Entry 7YMI (electron microscopy, 3.30 A resolution); this record covers chains 2 and 7 of the 40 polymer chains in the assembly.

# Chain 2
Name: High light inducible protein
From: Acaryochloris marina MBIC11017
UniProtKB: B0C3E5 (B0C3E5_ACAM1); residue numbers follow UniProt; this construct covers 1-352
Sequence (352 residues; numbered 1 to 352; the number before each row is that of its first residue):
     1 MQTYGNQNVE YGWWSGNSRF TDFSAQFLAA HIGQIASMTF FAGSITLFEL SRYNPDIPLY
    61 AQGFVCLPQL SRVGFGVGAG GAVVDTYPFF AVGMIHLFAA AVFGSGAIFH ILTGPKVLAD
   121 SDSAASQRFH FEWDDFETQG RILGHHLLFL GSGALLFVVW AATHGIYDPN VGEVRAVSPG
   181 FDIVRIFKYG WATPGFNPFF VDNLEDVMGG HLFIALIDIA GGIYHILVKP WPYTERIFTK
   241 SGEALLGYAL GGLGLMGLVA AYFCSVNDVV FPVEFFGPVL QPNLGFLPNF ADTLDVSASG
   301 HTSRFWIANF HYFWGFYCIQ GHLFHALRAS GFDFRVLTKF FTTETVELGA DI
Not modelled in the structure: 350-352
Ion coordination: chlorophyll d Mg (4 sites), coordinated by Asn17, Gln34, Trp191, Phe286
Ligand contacts:
  - chlorophyll d (CL7), molecule 1: Met1, Tyr11, Trp14, Ser15, Asn17, Ser18, Glu243, Leu246, Leu250, Tyr317, Cys318, Gly321, Phe324, His325, Arg328
  - chlorophyll d (CL7), molecule 2: Met1, Asn17, Ser18, Phe20, Thr21, Phe27, His31, Gln34, Ile35, Met38, Phe131, Trp133, Ile142, His146, Leu150, Gly242, Glu243, Leu245, Leu246, Ala249, Leu250, Leu253
  - chlorophyll d (CL7), molecule 3: Trp13, Gly16, Asn17, Arg19, Phe20, Gln26, Ala30, Gln34, Ile108, Ile111, Leu112
  - chlorophyll d (CL7), molecule 4: Asn17, Gln34, Ser37, Met38, Phe41, Leu253, Trp314, Tyr317
  - chlorophyll d (CL7), molecule 5: Phe27, Leu28, His31, Ile32, Ile35, Val92, Ile95, His96, Ala99, Phe103, Phe129, Phe131, Ile142, His145, His146, Phe149
  - chlorophyll d (CL7), molecule 6: Leu28, Ile32, Val102, Phe103, Gly106, Phe109, His110, Thr113, Leu118, Ser123, Ser126, Phe129
  - chlorophyll d (CL7), molecule 7: Ile35, Met38, Thr39, Phe41, Ala42, Thr46, Cys66, Gln69, Leu70, Arg72, Val73, Phe75, Val92, His96, Phe103, Leu253, Met256
  - chlorophyll d (CL7), molecule 8: Ser37, Phe40, Phe41, Ser44, Phe48, Leu97
  - chlorophyll d (CL7), molecule 9: Phe41, Gln69, Phe149, Leu150, Ser152, Gly153, Leu156, Leu253, Met256, Gly257, Ala260, Cys264, Phe271, Ile307, His311, Trp314, Gly315, Cys318
  - chlorophyll d (CL7), molecule 10: Phe41, Ile45, Phe48, Arg52, Gly63, Phe64, Val65, Trp306, Ile307, Phe310, His311, Trp314
  - chlorophyll d (CL7), molecule 11: Arg72, Val73, Leu150, Gly153, Ala154, Phe157, Ile166, Leu204, Val207, His211, Ile214, Asp218, Leu255, Met256, Val259, Ala260, Phe263, Val270, Phe271
  - chlorophyll d (CL7), molecule 12: Phe98, Ala101, Val102, Gly104, Ser105, Ile108, Phe109
  - chlorophyll d (CL7), molecule 13: Arg128, Phe129, Arg141, His145, Leu148, Phe149, Ile223, Ile226, Leu227
  - chlorophyll d (CL7), molecule 14: Phe136, Gln139, Gly140, Ile142, Leu143, His146, Leu147, Leu150, Ile214, Asp218, Tyr233, Phe238, Leu245, Tyr248, Ala249, Leu253, Met256
  - chlorophyll d (CL7), molecule 15: Leu143, Leu147, Ile217, Asp218, Gly221, Tyr224, His225, Val228, Lys229, Pro230, Trp231, Tyr233, Thr234, Phe238
  - chlorophyll d (CL7), molecule 16: Ile186, Phe187, Tyr189, Gly190, Trp191, Pro198, Phe199, Phe213, Leu255, Val259, Phe263
  - chlorophyll d (CL7), molecule 17: Gly190, Trp191, Ala192, Thr193, Pro194
  - chlorophyll d (CL7), molecule 18: Phe238, Thr239, Tyr248, Gly251, Gly252, Leu255, Leu258, Val259, Ile319, His322, Leu323, Ala326, Leu327
  - chlorophyll d (CL7), molecule 19: Leu284, Gly285, Phe286, Leu287, Pro288, Tyr312, Phe316, Leu337, Phe340, Val346
  - chlorophyll d (CL7), molecule 20: Phe316, Tyr317, Gln320, Gly321, Leu323, Phe324, Leu327, Phe334
  - chlorophyll d (CL7), molecule 21: Leu327, Phe332, Phe340, Thr345, Val346, Glu347
  - ZEX ((1R,2S)-4-{(1E,3E,5E,7E,9E,11E,13E,15E,17E)-18-[(4S)-4-hydroxy-2,6,6-trimethylcyclohex-1-en-1-yl]-3,7,12,16-tetramethyloctadeca-1,3,5,7,9,11,13,15,17-nonaen-1-yl}-2,5,5-trimethylcyclohex-3-en-1-ol), molecule 1: Trp14, Ser15, Asn289, Phe305, Trp306, Asn309, Phe310, Phe313, Tyr317
  - ZEX, molecule 2: Ala29, Ala30, Gly33, Ala36, Ser37, Phe40, Leu47, Phe90, Met94, Leu97, Ala100, Ala101, Gly104, Ala107, Ile108, Ile111
  - ZEX, molecule 3: Tyr87, Phe90, Ala91, Met94, Ile95, Phe98, Ala99, Val102, Phe103, Phe129
  - ZEX, molecule 4: Ile186, Tyr189, Pro198, Val201, Asp206, Val207, Gly209, Gly210, His211, Phe213, Ile214, Ile237, Phe238, Leu255
  - ZEX, molecule 5: Ala192, Asn197, Phe199, Tyr262
  - ZEX, molecule 6: Leu258, Tyr262, Pro282, Pro288, Phe290, Tyr312, Phe316
What the authors report for this chain:
  - binding site for 1,2-distearoyl-monogalactosyl-diglyceride: Arg52

# Chain 7
Name: High light inducible protein
From: Acaryochloris marina MBIC11017
UniProtKB: B0C6I0 (B0C6I0_ACAM1); residue numbers follow UniProt; this construct covers 1-349
Sequence (349 residues; each row starts with the number of its first residue):
     1 MQTYGQTDVE YGWWSGNSRF SDYSGQFLAA HNGQIASMCF WAGSFTLFEV SRFNPDLPVY
    61 QQNLVCIPQL ARAGWGVAAG GAVVDTYPYF AIAMIHLVAA AILGAGALYG VTKGPKVLAD
   121 SEFSGAQRFH FEWDDFETQG RILGHHLLFL GAACLLFATW ACTHGVYDPV AGEVRAISPS
   181 LNLVRFFKYG WATPGFNPYF VNNLEDVIGG HFFVSSLYIA GGIWHILVKP WPYTDKIFVK
   241 SGEALLAYAL AGLAFAGFNA AYFCSVNDVV FPVELFGPVL EAKLNVTPYF AETLDASDGG
   301 HTTRFWISNF HYYWAFYCLQ GHLFHALRSY GFDFRRIPRA LASLTPQAN
Not modelled in the structure: 345-349
Ion coordination: chlorophyll d Mg (4 sites), coordinated by Asn17, Trp191, Val286, Gln320
Ligand contacts:
  - chlorophyll d (CL7), molecule 1: Met1, Tyr11, Trp14, Ser15, Gly16, Asn17, Ser18, Glu243, Leu246, Leu250, Tyr317, Cys318, Gln320, Gly321, Phe324, His325, Arg328
  - chlorophyll d (CL7), molecule 2: Met1, Asn17, Phe20, Ser21, Phe27, His31, Gln34, Met38, Phe131, Trp133, Gln139, Ile142, His146, Leu150, Gly242, Glu243, Leu245, Leu246, Ala249, Leu250, Leu253
  - chlorophyll d (CL7), molecule 3: Trp13, Gly16, Asn17, Arg19, Phe20, Gln26, Ala30, Gln34, Leu108, Val111
  - chlorophyll d (CL7), molecule 4: Asn17, Gln34, Ser37, Met38, Trp41, Leu253, Trp314, Tyr317, Cys318
  - chlorophyll d (CL7), molecule 5: Phe27, Leu28, His31, Asn32, Ile35, Leu103, Leu118, Phe129, Phe131, Ile142, His145, His146, Phe149
  - chlorophyll d (CL7), molecule 6: Leu28, Asn32, Ile102, Leu103, Gly106, Tyr109, Pro115, Leu118, Ser121, Phe123, Gly125, Ala126, Phe129
  - chlorophyll d (CL7), molecule 7: Ile35, Met38, Cys39, Trp41, Ala42, Thr46, Val65, Cys66, Gln69, Leu70, Arg72, Trp75, Ile92, His96, Leu156, Leu253
  - chlorophyll d (CL7), molecule 8: Phe40, Ser44, Phe45, Phe48, Leu97
  - chlorophyll d (CL7), molecule 9: Trp41, Val65, Gln69, Phe149, Ala153, Leu253, Ala256, Gly257, Ala260, Cys264, Ile307, His311, Trp314, Ala315, Cys318
  - chlorophyll d (CL7), molecule 10: Trp41, Phe45, Phe48, Glu49, Arg52, Asn63, Leu64, Val65, Trp306, Ile307, Phe310, His311, Trp314
  - chlorophyll d (CL7), molecule 11: Arg72, Leu150, Ala153, Cys154, Phe157, Leu204, Val207, His211, Val214, Tyr218, Phe255, Ala256, Asn259, Ala260, Phe263, Cys264, Val270, Phe271
  - chlorophyll d (CL7), molecule 12: Ala73, Trp75, Ala91, Ile95, Ala153, Leu156, Phe157, Trp160
  - chlorophyll d (CL7), molecule 13: Met94, Val98, Ala101, Ile102, Gly104, Ala105, Leu108, Tyr109, Lys113
  - chlorophyll d (CL7), molecule 14: Arg128, Phe129, Arg141, His145, Leu148, Phe149, Ile226, Leu227
  - chlorophyll d (CL7), molecule 15: Phe136, Gln139, Gly140, Ile142, Leu143, His146, Leu147, Leu150, Tyr218, Phe238, Leu245, Tyr248, Ala249, Gly252, Leu253, Phe255, Ala256
  - chlorophyll d (CL7), molecule 16: Leu143, Leu147, Leu217, Tyr218, Gly221, Trp224, His225, Val228, Lys229, Pro230, Trp231, Tyr233, Thr234, Phe238
  - chlorophyll d (CL7), molecule 17: Phe186, Phe187, Tyr189, Gly190, Pro198, Tyr199, Phe213, Leu217, Phe255, Asn259
  - chlorophyll d (CL7), molecule 18: Gly190, Trp191, Ala192, Thr193, Pro194
  - chlorophyll d (CL7), molecule 19: Tyr199, Phe238, Val239, Ala247, Tyr248, Ala251, Gly252, Phe255, Phe258, Asn259, Leu319, His322, Leu323, Ala326, Ser329, Tyr330
  - chlorophyll d (CL7), molecule 20: Leu284, Asn285, Val286, Thr287, Pro288, Tyr312, Tyr313, Phe316, Tyr317
  - chlorophyll d (CL7), molecule 21: Phe316, Tyr317, Leu319, Gln320, Leu323, Phe324, Leu327, Phe334
  - chlorophyll d (CL7), molecule 22: Phe332, Arg336, Ile337, Ala340, Leu341
  - ZEX ((1R,2S)-4-{(1E,3E,5E,7E,9E,11E,13E,15E,17E)-18-[(4S)-4-hydroxy-2,6,6-trimethylcyclohex-1-en-1-yl]-3,7,12,16-tetramethyloctadeca-1,3,5,7,9,11,13,15,17-nonaen-1-yl}-2,5,5-trimethylcyclohex-3-en-1-ol), molecule 1: Trp14, Ser15, Tyr289, Phe305, Trp306, Asn309, Phe310, Tyr313, Trp314, Tyr317
  - ZEX, molecule 2: Ala29, Ala30, Gly33, Ala36, Ser37, Phe40, Leu47, Phe90, Met94, Leu97, Ala100, Ala101, Gly104, Ala107, Leu108, Val111
  - ZEX, molecule 3: Tyr87, Phe90, Ala91, Met94, Ile95, Val98, Ala99, Ile102, Leu103, Phe129
  - ZEX, molecule 4: Phe186, Tyr189, Pro198, Val201, Asp206, Val207, Gly210, His211, Phe213, Val214, Leu217, Ile237, Phe238, Phe255
  - ZEX, molecule 5: Asn197, Tyr199, Tyr262
  - ZEX, molecule 6: Phe258, Tyr262, Ala282, Pro288, Phe290, Tyr312

# How chain 2 and chain 7 interact
Pairs across the interface - 28 pairs, chain 2 then chain 7:
  Asn197(2) with Tyr87(7), hydrogen bond
  Phe200(2) with Tyr87(7)
  Ile237(2) with Lys113(7)
  Tyr262(2) with Tyr87(7); Phe90(7)
  Pro282(2) with Ser51(7); Phe90(7), hydrophobic
  Asn283(2) with Ser51(7)
  Leu284(2) with Ser44(7); Leu47(7), hydrophobic; Phe48(7); Ser51(7), hydrogen bond (backbone-side chain); Arg52(7)
  Gly285(2) with Phe48(7); Arg52(7)
  Leu323(2) with Leu108(7), hydrophobic
  Ser330(2) with Thr112(7), hydrogen bond; Lys113(7)
  Phe340(2) with Trp13(7)
  Phe341(2) with Trp13(7)
  Thr342(2) with Arg19(7), hydrogen bond (backbone-side chain)
  Thr343(2) with Arg19(7)
  Glu344(2) with Arg19(7), hydrogen bond (backbone-side chain)
  Thr345(2) with Arg19(7)
  Glu347(2) with Gln26(7), hydrogen bond; Lys116(7), salt bridge
  Leu348(2) with Val111(7)
  Gly349(2) with Thr112(7)
Other interface residues (no listed pair), chain 2 (24 interface residues in all): Thr239, Leu327, Gly331, Phe332, Val346
Other interface residues (no listed pair), chain 7 (17 interface residues in all): Tyr11, Tyr23
The authors on this interface:
  - specific contacts: Leu323(2)-Leu108(7) (hydrophobic contact), Leu327(2)-Leu108(7) (hydrophobic contact), Phe340(2)-Trp13(7) (pi stacking), Phe341(2)-Trp13(7) (pi stacking), Glu347(2)-Gln26(7) (hydrogen bond), Lys116(7)-Glu347(2) (salt bridge)
  - interface residues, chain 2: Pro282(2), Leu284(2)
  - interface residues, chain 7: Leu47(7), Phe48(7), Phe90(7)

# Overview
24 residues of chain 2 face 17 of chain 7 across their interface; the contacts include 6 hydrogen bonds and 1
salt bridge. Polar pairs include Glu347(2)-Lys116(7), Asn197(2)-Tyr87(7) and Leu284(2)-Ser51(7). The authors
report hydrophobic contacts between Leu323(2) and Leu108(7) and Leu327(2) and Leu108(7); pi stacking between
Phe340(2) and Trp13(7) and Phe341(2) and Trp13(7); a hydrogen bond between Glu347(2) and Gln26(7). From the
paper: a binding site for 1,2-distearoyl-monogalactosyl-diglyceride at Arg52(2); interface residues Pro282(2),
Leu284(2) and Leu47(7) among others.
Here chain 2 is High light inducible protein and chain 7 is High light inducible protein, both from
Acaryochloris marina MBIC11017. Entry 7YMI (PSII-Pcb Dimer of Acaryochloris Marina) was determined by electron
microscopy, deposited together with 7YMM.
